Entry 7QHO (electron microscopy, 3.10 A resolution); this record covers chains A and C of the 26 polymer chains in the assembly.

# Chain A
Name: Cytochrome bc1 complex Rieske iron-sulfur subunit
Source organism: Corynebacterium glutamicum ATCC 13032
Reference sequence: Q79VE8 (QCRA_CORGL); residue numbers follow UniProt; this construct covers 1-408
Chain sequence (408 residues; numbered 1 to 408; the number before each row is that of its first residue):
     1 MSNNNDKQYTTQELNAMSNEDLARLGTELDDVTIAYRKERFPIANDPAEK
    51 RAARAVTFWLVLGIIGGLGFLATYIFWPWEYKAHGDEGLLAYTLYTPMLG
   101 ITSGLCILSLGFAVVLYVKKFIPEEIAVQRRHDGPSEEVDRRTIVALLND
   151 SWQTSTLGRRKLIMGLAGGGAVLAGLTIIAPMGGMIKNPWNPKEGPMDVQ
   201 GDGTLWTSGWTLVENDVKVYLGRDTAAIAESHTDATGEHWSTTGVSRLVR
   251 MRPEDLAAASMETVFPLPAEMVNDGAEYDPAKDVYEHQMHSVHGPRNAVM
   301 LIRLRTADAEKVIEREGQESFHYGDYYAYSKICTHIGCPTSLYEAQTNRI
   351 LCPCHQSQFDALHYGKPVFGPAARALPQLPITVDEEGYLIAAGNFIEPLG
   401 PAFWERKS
Unresolved in the structure: 1-6
Disulfides: C338-C354
Bound ions: 2Fe-2S cluster Fe: C333, H335, C352, H355
Residues lining bound ligands:
  - 1,2-Distearoyl-sn-glycerophosphoethanolamine (3PE), molecule 1: A113, V114, Y117, I122
  - 1,2-Distearoyl-sn-glycerophosphoethanolamine (3PE), molecule 2: V145, L148, N149, S151, W152, Q153, S155, L157, A167
  - 9YF ((2R)-2-(hexadecanoyloxy)-3-{[(S)-hydroxy{[(1R,2R,3R,4R,5R,6S)-2,3,4,5,6-pentahydroxycyclohexyl]oxy}phosphoryl]oxy}propyl (9S)-9-methyloctadecanoate): L176, I179, A180, G183, G184, I186, K187, N188, N191
  - 2Fe-2S cluster (FES): C333, H335, I336, G337, C338, C352, C354, H355, Q356, S357, P371
  - IZL ([(2R)-3-[[(1S,2R,3S,4S,5R,6R)-2-[(2R,3S,4S,5S,6R)-6-[[(2S,3S,4S,5S,6R)-6-[[(2S,3S,4S,5S,6R)-6-(hydroxymethyl)-3-[(2R,3S,4S,5S,6R)-6-(hydroxymethyl)-3,4,5-tris(oxidanyl)oxan-2-yl]oxy-4,5-bis(oxidanyl)oxan-2-yl]oxymethyl]-3,4,5-tris(oxidanyl)oxan-2-yl]oxymethyl]-3,4,5-tris(oxidanyl)oxan-2-yl]oxy-3,4,5-tris(oxidanyl)-6-[(2R,3S,4S,5S,6R)-3,4,5-tris(oxidanyl)-6-(undecanoyloxymethyl)oxan-2-yl]oxy-cyclohexyl]oxy-oxidanyl-phosphoryl]oxy-2-undecanoyloxy-propyl] (10R)-10-methyldodecanoate): I186, W190, W206, T211, E214, N394, F395, I396, E397, P398, W404, E405, R406, K407
  - menaquinone-9 (MQ9): T177, I178, P181, M182

# Chain C
Name: Cytochrome bc1 complex cytochrome c subunit
Source organism: Corynebacterium glutamicum ATCC 13032
Notes: EC 7.1.1.8
Reference sequence: Q8NNK5 (QCRC_CORGL); numbering as in UniProt (aligned over 1-283)
Chain sequence (283 residues; each row starts with the number of its first residue):
     1 MAKPSAKKVKNRRKVRRTVAGALALTIGLSGAGILATAITPDAQVATAQR
    51 DDQALISEGKDLYDVACITCHGVNLQGVEDRGPSLVGVGEGAVYFQVHSG
   101 RMPILRNEAQAERKAPRYTEAQTLAIAAYVAANGGGPGLVYNEDGTLAME
   151 ELRGENYDGQITSADVARGGDLFRLNCASCHNFTGRGGALSSGKYAPNLD
   201 AANEQEIYQAMLTGPQNMPKFSDRQLSADEKKDIIAFIKSTKETPSPGGY
   251 SLGSLGPVAEGLFMWVFGILVLVAAAMWIGSRS
Unresolved in the structure: 1-50
Covalently attached groups: heme c (HEC) linked to C67, C70, C177, C180
Bound ions: heme c Fe site 1: H71, M102; heme c Fe site 2: H181, M218
Residues lining bound ligands:
  - 1,2-diacyl-glycerol-3-sn-phosphate (3PH): Y250, L252, G253, L255, V258, A259, L262, F263, W265, F267
  - heme c (HEC), molecule 1: A66, H71, R81, G82, P83, L85, V88, A92, V93, Q96, V97, M102, P103, I104, N107, A111, Y118, I126, P215, Q216
  - heme c (HEC), molecule 2: F95, R101, Q110, A111, R113, F173, N176, S179, H181, L190, Y195, A196, P197, N198, L199, A201, A202, E206, I207, A210, M211, P215, Q216, N217, M218, P219, F221, L226, I234, I238

# Interface between chain A and chain C
Residue-residue contacts (47):
  H84(A) with I161(C); E243(C), salt bridge; T244(C)
  L89(A) with P245(C)
  Y92(A) with P247(C)
  T93(A) with P245(C)
  P97(A) with P247(C); G249(C)
  F112(A) with W278(C), hydrophobic
  V115(A) with W278(C), hydrophobic; I279(C), hydrophobic
  K119(A) with W278(C), hydrogen bond (side chain-backbone)
  D224(A) with L175(C)
  A226(A) with R168(C); L172(C), hydrophobic
  R247(A) with D171(C), salt bridge
  E254(A) with R224(C)
  D255(A) with R224(C); Q225(C)
  L256(A) with Q225(C)
  A257(A) with S222(C)
  A258(A) with K220(C)
  A259(A) with P219(C); K220(C), hydrogen bond (backbone-backbone)
  S260(A) with K220(C), hydrogen bond (side chain-backbone); Q225(C), hydrogen bond
  M261(A) with Q225(C)
  E262(A) with Q225(C)
  S341(A) with S179(C), hydrogen bond (backbone-side chain)
  L342(A) with S179(C); C180(C), hydrophobic; L190(C), hydrophobic
  Y343(A) with N217(C); P219(C)
  E344(A) with L190(C); S191(C), hydrogen bond; K194(C), salt bridge; N217(C)
  A345(A) with N217(C), hydrogen bond (backbone-backbone); M218(C)
  Q346(A) with Q216(C); N217(C), hydrogen bond (backbone-side chain)
  T347(A) with N217(C)
  R349(A) with S191(C), hydrogen bond; S192(C)
  L351(A) with L190(C), hydrophobic
  Q358(A) with S191(C)
Interface residues without a listed pair, chain A (37 interface residues in all): G85, T96, L116, R223, T225, I228, K331
Interface residues without a listed pair, chain C (32 interface residues in all): Q160, A164, A167, A189, E230, S246

# Overview
Chain A and chain C form an interface of 37 and 32 residues respectively, with 9 hydrogen bonds and 3 salt
bridges. Polar contacts include H84(A)-E243(C), R247(A)-D171(C) and E344(A)-K194(C). Ligands of chain A:
2Fe-2S cluster, compound IZL, compound 9YF, menaquinone-9 and 1,2-Distearoyl-sn-glycerophosphoethanolamine.
Here chain A is Cytochrome bc1 complex Rieske iron-sulfur subunit and chain C is Cytochrome bc1 complex
cytochrome c subunit, both from Corynebacterium glutamicum ATCC 13032. Entry 7QHO (Cytochrome bcc-aa3
supercomplex (respiratory supercomplex III2/IV2) from Corynebacterium glutamicum (as isolated)) was determined
by electron microscopy together with 7QHM from the same study.
